PDB entry 1LTG | X-ray diffraction, 2.40 A resolution | chains D and E of the 7 polymer chains in the assembly

== Chain D (and E) ==
Name: Heat-labile enterotoxin
Organism: Escherichia coli
Notes: engineered mutation(s): ARG A 7 LYS; chain E of this document is another copy of the same molecule, construct and numbering; everything in this record applies to it too
UniProtKB: P32890 (ELBP_ECOLI); residues 1-103 here correspond to UniProt positions 22-124 (UniProt number = residue number + 21)
Amino-acid sequence (103 residues; numbered 1 to 103; the number before each row is that of its first residue):
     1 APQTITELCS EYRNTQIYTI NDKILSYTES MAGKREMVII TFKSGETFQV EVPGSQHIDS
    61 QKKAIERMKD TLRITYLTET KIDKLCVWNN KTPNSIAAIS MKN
Disulfides: Cys9-Cys86

== How chain D and chain E interact ==
Residue-residue contacts - 58 pairs, chain D then chain E:
  Ala1(D) - Gln49(E)
  Ala1(D) - Thr92(E)  hydrogen bond (backbone-backbone)
  Ala1(D) - Pro93(E)
  Pro2(D) - Arg35(E)
  Pro2(D) - Met37(E)
  Pro2(D) - Ile39(E)
  Pro2(D) - Pro93(E)
  Gln3(D) - Ile39(E)
  Gln3(D) - Thr47(E)
  Gln3(D) - Pro93(E)
  Ile5(D) - Thr28(E)
  Leu8(D) - Ser30(E)
  Leu8(D) - Arg35(E)
  Glu11(D) - Arg35(E)  salt bridge
  Tyr12(D) - Ala32(E)
  Tyr12(D) - Gly33(E)  hydrogen bond (side chain-backbone)
  Tyr12(D) - Arg35(E)
  Glu51(D) - Met31(E)
  Ile58(D) - Lys34(E)
  Ile58(D) - Glu36(E)
  Ser60(D) - Glu36(E)  hydrogen bond
  Gln61(D) - Met31(E)  hydrogen bond (side chain-backbone)
  Gln61(D) - Ala32(E)
  Gln61(D) - Gly33(E)
  Gln61(D) - Glu36(E)
  Lys63(D) - Pro53(E)
  Ala64(D) - Met31(E)  hydrophobic
  Ile65(D) - Met31(E)  hydrophobic
  Arg67(D) - Glu29(E)
  Arg67(D) - Glu66(E)  salt bridge
  Arg67(D) - Lys69(E)
  Arg67(D) - Asp70(E)  salt bridge
  Arg67(D) - Arg73(E)
  Met68(D) - Glu29(E)  hydrogen bond (backbone-side chain)
  Thr71(D) - Glu29(E)  hydrogen bond
  Thr71(D) - Arg73(E)  hydrogen bond
  Ile74(D) - Leu77(E)  hydrophobic
  Thr80(D) - Leu77(E)
  Ile96(D) - Met31(E)
  Ala97(D) - Ser30(E)
  Ala97(D) - Met31(E)  hydrogen bond (backbone-backbone)
  Ala97(D) - Ala32(E)  hydrogen bond (backbone-backbone)
  Ala98(D) - Glu29(E)
  Ile99(D) - Tyr27(E)
  Ile99(D) - Thr28(E)
  Ile99(D) - Glu29(E)  hydrogen bond (backbone-backbone)
  Ser100(D) - Tyr27(E)
  Ser100(D) - Thr28(E)
  Met101(D) - Ser26(E)
  Met101(D) - Tyr27(E)  hydrogen bond (backbone-backbone)
  Met101(D) - Tyr76(E)  hydrogen bond (backbone-side chain)
  Met101(D) - Leu77(E)  hydrophobic
  Lys102(D) - Leu25(E)
  Lys102(D) - Tyr76(E)  hydrogen bond (backbone-side chain)
  Asn103(D) - Lys23(E)  hydrogen bond (backbone-side chain)
  Asn103(D) - Ile24(E)  hydrogen bond (side chain-backbone)
  Asn103(D) - Leu25(E)  hydrogen bond (backbone-backbone)
  Asn103(D) - Tyr76(E)  hydrogen bond
Also at the interface, not in a pair above, chain D (31 interface residues in all): Thr4, Asp70, Thr78, Trp88
Also at the interface, not in a pair above, chain E (29 interface residues in all): Ile74, Glu79

== Overview ==
Chain D and chain E form an interface of 31 and 29 residues respectively, with 17 hydrogen bonds and 3 salt
bridges. Polar pairs include Glu11(D)-Arg35(E), Arg67(D)-Glu66(E) and Arg67(D)-Asp70(E).
Both chains are Heat-labile enterotoxin (Escherichia coli). Entry 1LTG (The ARG7LYS mutant of heat-labile
enterotoxin exhibits great flexibility of active site loop 47-56 of the ...) was determined by X-ray
diffraction.
